Entry 6LVD (electron microscopy, 3.20 A resolution); this record covers chains F and G of the 8 polymer chains in the assembly.

[Chain F]
Name: N, N-dimethylformamidase small subunit
Organism: Paracoccus sp. SSG05
Notes: EC 3.5.1.56
Reference sequence: I6NWZ0 (I6NWZ0_9RHOB); residues 1-132 here = UniProt positions 1-132
Sequence (132 residues; row label = number of the first residue in the row):
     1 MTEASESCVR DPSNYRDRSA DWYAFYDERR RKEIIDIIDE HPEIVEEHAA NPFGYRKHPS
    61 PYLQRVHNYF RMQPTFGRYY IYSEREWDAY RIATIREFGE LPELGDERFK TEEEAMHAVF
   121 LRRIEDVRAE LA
Not modelled in the structure: 1-7, 96-100, 132

[Chain G]
Name: N, N-dimethylformamidase large subunit
Organism: Paracoccus sp. SSG05
Notes: EC 3.5.1.56
Reference sequence: I6NT79 (I6NT79_9RHOB); numbering as in UniProt (aligned over 1-762)
Sequence (775 residues; numbered 1 to 775; the number before each row is that of its first residue):
     1 MKDIAIRGYC DRPSVATGET IRFYVSANET RGTFDAELVR LIHGDSNPAG PGYKEEAIKS
    61 DLEGQYPARF QRTQFGSYVE VADPDAGLQP DGAFSVHLFL WSTTPSRGRQ GIASRWNDER
   121 QSGWNLAIED GRVVFTIGDG SGATSSVVSD RPLFQQIWYS ITGVYDPEKK QLRLYQKSVV
   181 NRTNSRFGLV VPLDSDCAVS ADATVKAADS ETSLLIAGLG EAAAQDGRTW CIAHYNGKVD
   241 APKIYGCALG QDDAEKLSRG EIVRPISRLA HWDFSAGIGL NGIPTDHVVD ASGYGHHGRC
   301 MNQPSRGSTG WNWDGHEENF IHCPEQYGAL WFHEDCLDDC RWEKDFEFTV PEGLKSDFYA
   361 VKIRYEDTED YIPFFVLPPR GTATAPILVI ASTLSYLAYA NEQIMHKADI GQAVAGHTPV
   421 LNENDVELHK NLSYYGLSTA DGHIDGRGVQ YTSWRRPIMN LRPKHRQGFG SIWELPADLH
   481 LIDWLNHNGF EYDVATEHDL NDQGAELLRR YKVVLTGSHP EYQTWANADA WEDYLADGGR
   541 GMYLAANGMY WIVEVHPEKP WVMEVRKELG VTAWEAPPGE YHYSTNGRRG GRFRGRARAT
   601 QKIWGTGMSS FGFDHSGYFV QMPDSQDERV AWIMEGIDPE ERIGDGGLVG GGAGGYELDR
   661 YDLALGTPPN TLLLASSVEH SVVYTVIPDD KAFPHPGMNG GEHPFVRADI TYFSTANGGG
   721 MFATSSISWL GSLSWNDYDN NVSKMTKNVL NQFIKDEPAP RVKLAAALEH HHHHH
Not modelled in the structure: 408-418, 466-468, 762-775
Sequence notes: engineered mutation Ala440 (Tyr in I6NT79); expression tag (763-775)
Reported in the primary citation:
  - mutagenesis - Y440A: abolished binding to Fe
  - catalytic residues: His519
  - mutagenesis - E521A: abolished catalytic activity
  - mutagenesis - S395A: unchanged catalytic activity on DMF
  - mutagenesis - H519A, N547A, E657A: abolished catalytic activity on DMF
  - catalytic residues: Asn547, Glu657 (proposed by the authors, not directly observed)

[Interface between chain F and chain G]
Pairs across the interface (34):
  Val9(F) - Asn670(G)
  Tyr15(F) - Pro669(G)
  Tyr15(F) - Asn670(G)
  Arg16(F) - Leu663(G)
  Asp17(F) - Tyr661(G)
  Asp17(F) - Leu663(G)
  Arg18(F) - Asp624(G)  salt bridge
  Arg18(F) - Arg629(G)
  Arg18(F) - Tyr661(G)
  Arg18(F) - Thr671(G)
  Arg18(F) - Leu672(G)
  Arg18(F) - Leu673(G)
  Ser19(F) - Tyr661(G)
  Trp22(F) - Met622(G)
  Trp22(F) - Ser676(G)
  Trp22(F) - Pro704(G)
  Trp22(F) - Arg707(G)
  Tyr23(F) - Pro704(G)  hydrophobic
  Tyr23(F) - Phe705(G)
  Phe25(F) - Val620(G)  hydrophobic
  Tyr26(F) - Gly701(G)
  Tyr26(F) - Glu702(G)
  Tyr26(F) - His703(G)  hydrogen bond (side chain-backbone)
  Tyr26(F) - Pro704(G)  hydrophobic
  Arg29(F) - Val678(G)
  Arg29(F) - Glu679(G)  salt bridge
  Arg30(F) - Gly701(G)  hydrogen bond (side chain-backbone)
  Arg30(F) - Glu702(G)
  Arg65(F) - Glu702(G)  salt bridge
  Asn68(F) - Pro696(G)
  Met72(F) - His695(G)
  Met72(F) - Glu702(G)
  Met72(F) - His703(G)
  Met72(F) - Pro704(G)
Other interface residues (no listed pair), chain F (17 interface residues in all): Asp21, Glu33
Other interface residues (no listed pair), chain G (24 interface residues in all): Pro623, Gly697

[Overview]
17 residues of chain F and 24 residues of chain G are in contact, with 2 hydrogen bonds and 3 salt bridges.
Among the polar pairs are Arg18(F)-Asp624(G), Arg29(F)-Glu679(G) and Arg65(F)-Glu702(G). From the paper:
catalytic residues His519(G), Asn547(G) and Glu657(G); H519A, N547A and E657A of chain G abolish catalytic
activity on DMF; 6 substitutions were tested in all.
Here chain F is N, N-dimethylformamidase small subunit and chain G is N, N-dimethylformamidase large subunit,
both from Paracoccus sp. SSG05. Entry 6LVD (Structure of Dimethylformamidase, tetramer, Y440A mutant) was
determined by electron microscopy, deposited together with 6LVV, 6LVB, 6LVC and 6LVE.
